2EAV - chains A and B; structure by X-ray diffraction, 2.20 A resolution.

Chain A (and B):
Molecule: Peptidoglycan recognition protein-I-beta
Organism: Homo sapiens
Notes: fragment: peptidoglycan-binding domain; chain B of this document is another copy of the same molecule, construct and numbering; everything in this record applies to it too
UniProt: Q3B822 (Q3B822_HUMAN); residues 209-373 here = UniProt positions 209-373
Chain sequence (165 residues; numbered 209 to 373; the number before each row is that of its first residue):
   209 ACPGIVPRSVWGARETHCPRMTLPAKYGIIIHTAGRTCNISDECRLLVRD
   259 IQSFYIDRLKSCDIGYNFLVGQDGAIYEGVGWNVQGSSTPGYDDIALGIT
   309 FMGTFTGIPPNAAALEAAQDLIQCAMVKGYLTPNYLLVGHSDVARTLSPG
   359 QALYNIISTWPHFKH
Unresolved in the structure: 209
Cystine bridges: Cys210-Cys332, Cys226-Cys270, Cys246-Cys252
Metal / ion sites: Ni2+ site 1: Asn247, Glu251 (shared with His225(B) of chain B); Ni2+ site 2: Asp328 (shared with His370(B) of chain B); Ni2+ site 3: Arg353, His370 (shared with Asp328(B), Gln331(B) of chain B)
What the authors report for this chain:
  - specificity-determining residues: Val288 (proposed by the authors, not directly observed)

Interface between chain A and chain B:
Residue-residue contacts (34):
  Ala320(A) - Ser366(B)
  Leu323(A) - Thr367(B)
  Glu324(A) - Ser366(B)
  Glu324(A) - Thr367(B)
  Glu324(A) - Trp368(B)
  Glu324(A) - Phe371(B)
  Glu324(A) - His373(B)  salt bridge
  Gln327(A) - Gln327(B)  hydrogen bond
  Gln327(A) - Thr367(B)  hydrogen bond (side chain-backbone)
  Gln327(A) - Trp368(B)
  Gln327(A) - Pro369(B)
  Asp328(A) - Pro369(B)
  Asp328(A) - His370(B)  salt bridge
  Gln331(A) - Ile330(B)
  Gln331(A) - Gln331(B)
  Gln331(A) - Met334(B)
  Gln331(A) - Tyr343(B)  hydrogen bond
  Met334(A) - Gln331(B)
  Met334(A) - Val335(B)  hydrophobic
  Val335(A) - Val335(B)  hydrophobic
  Tyr343(A) - Gln331(B)
  Ser366(A) - Ala320(B)
  Thr367(A) - Ala320(B)
  Thr367(A) - Leu323(B)
  Thr367(A) - Glu324(B)  hydrogen bond (backbone-backbone)
  Trp368(A) - Glu324(B)
  Trp368(A) - Gln327(B)
  Pro369(A) - Glu324(B)
  Pro369(A) - Gln327(B)
  Pro369(A) - Asp328(B)
  His370(A) - Glu324(B)
  His370(A) - Asp328(B)  salt bridge
  His370(A) - Gln331(B)  hydrogen bond
  Phe371(A) - Glu324(B)
Interface residues without a listed pair, chain A (16 interface residues in all): His373

In short:
16 residues of chain A face 17 of chain B across their interface; the contacts include 5 hydrogen bonds and 3
salt bridges. Polar pairs include Glu324(A)-His373(B), Asp328(A)-His370(B) and Gln327(A)-Gln327(B). The Ni2+
site 1 is built by Asn247(A) and Glu251(A). Arg353(A) and His370(A) coordinate Ni2+ site 3. From the paper:
the specificity determinant Val288(A).
Chain A and chain B are both Peptidoglycan recognition protein-I-beta (Homo sapiens); the structure, Crystal
structure of the C-terminal peptidoglycan-binding domain of human peptidoglycan recognition protein Ibeta, was
determined by X-ray diffraction, deposited together with 2EAX.
